Entry 9E1P (electron microscopy, 3.25 A resolution); this record covers chains J and W of the 11 polymer chains in the assembly.

[Chain J]
Molecule: 152-nt DNA strand
Organism: Xenopus laevis
Sequence (152 nucleotides; row label = number of the first residue in the row; numbers below 1 keep their minus sign (DC-75 is residue -75)):
   -75 CCCTGGAGAA TCCCGGTGCC GAGGCCGCTC AATTGGTCGT AGACAGCTCT AGCACCGCTT
   -15 AAACGCACGT ACGCGCTGTC CCCCGCGTTT TAACCGCCAA GGGGATTACT CCCTAGTCTC
    45 CAGGCACGTG TCAGATATAT ACATCCTGTG CA

[Chain W]
Molecule: SWI/SNF-related matrix-associated actin-dependent regulator of chromatin subfamily A member 5
Organism: Homo sapiens
UniProtKB: O60264 (SMCA5_HUMAN); residues 1-1052 here = UniProt positions 1-1052
Sequence (1052 residues; numbered 1 to 1052; the number before each row is that of its first residue):
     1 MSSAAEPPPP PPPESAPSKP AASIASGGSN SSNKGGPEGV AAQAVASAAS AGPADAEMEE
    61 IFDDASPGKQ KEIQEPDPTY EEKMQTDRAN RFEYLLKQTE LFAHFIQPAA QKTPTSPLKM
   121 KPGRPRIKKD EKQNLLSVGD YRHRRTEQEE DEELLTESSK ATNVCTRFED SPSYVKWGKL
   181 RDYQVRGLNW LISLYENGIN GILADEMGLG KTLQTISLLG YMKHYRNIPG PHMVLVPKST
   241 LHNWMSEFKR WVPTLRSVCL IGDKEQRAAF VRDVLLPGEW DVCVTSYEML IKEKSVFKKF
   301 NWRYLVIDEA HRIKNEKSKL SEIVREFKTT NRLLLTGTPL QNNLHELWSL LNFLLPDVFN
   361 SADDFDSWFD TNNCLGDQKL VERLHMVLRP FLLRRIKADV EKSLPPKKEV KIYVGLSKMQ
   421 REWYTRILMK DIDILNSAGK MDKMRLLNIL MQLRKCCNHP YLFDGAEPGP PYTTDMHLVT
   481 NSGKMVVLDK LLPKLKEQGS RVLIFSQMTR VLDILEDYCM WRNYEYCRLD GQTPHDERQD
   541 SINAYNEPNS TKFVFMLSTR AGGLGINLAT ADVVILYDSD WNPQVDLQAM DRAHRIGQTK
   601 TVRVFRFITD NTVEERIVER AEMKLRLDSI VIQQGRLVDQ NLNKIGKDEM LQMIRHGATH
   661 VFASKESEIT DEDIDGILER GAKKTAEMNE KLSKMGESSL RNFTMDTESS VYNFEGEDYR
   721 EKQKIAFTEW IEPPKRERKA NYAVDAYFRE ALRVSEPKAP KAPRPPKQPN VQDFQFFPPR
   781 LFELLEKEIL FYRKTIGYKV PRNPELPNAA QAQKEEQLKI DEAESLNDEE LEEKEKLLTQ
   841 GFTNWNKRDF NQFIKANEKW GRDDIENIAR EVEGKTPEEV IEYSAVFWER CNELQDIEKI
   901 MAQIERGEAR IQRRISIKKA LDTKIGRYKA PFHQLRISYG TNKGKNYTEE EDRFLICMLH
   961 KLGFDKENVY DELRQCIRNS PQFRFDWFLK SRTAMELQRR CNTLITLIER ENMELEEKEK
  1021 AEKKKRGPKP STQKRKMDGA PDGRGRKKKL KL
Disordered / not traced: 1-165, 364-376, 431-442, 635-1052
Small-molecule neighbours: ADP (adenosine-5'-diphosphate): Trp177, Arg181, Met207, Gly208, Leu209, Gly210, Lys211, Thr212, Trp251, Ile596
UniProt features mapped onto this chain:
  - motif: Asp308 to His311 (DEAH box)
  - binding site (ATP): Asp205 to Thr212
  - modified residue: Ser2 (N-acetylserine), Ser66 (Phosphoserine), Thr113 (Phosphothreonine), Ser116 (Phosphoserine), Ser137 (Phosphoserine), Ser171 (Phosphoserine), Lys440 (N6-acetyllysine), Ser755 (Phosphoserine), Ser825 (Phosphoserine)
  - cross-link (Glycyl lysine isopeptide (Lys-Gly)): Lys83 (interchain with G-Cter in SUMO2), Lys644 (interchain with G-Cter in SUMO2), Lys647 (interchain with G-Cter in SUMO2), Lys694 (interchain with G-Cter in SUMO2), Lys722 (interchain with G-Cter in SUMO2), Lys735 (interchain with G-Cter in SUMO2), Lys966 (interchain with G-Cter in SUMO2)
  - mutagenesis: Lys211 (K211R: Abolishes ATP hydrolysis. Binds to chromatin itself, but abolishes the chromatin binding of the cohesin complex component RAD21)
From the paper describing this entry:
  - mutagenesis - K455A, R538A: decreased catalytic activity (chromatin remodeling activity)
  - mutagenesis - R620A/K624A: decreased catalytic activity on remodeling

[Chain J / chain W interface]
Pairs across the interface (30; chain J residue first):
  DG-24(J) with Leu447(W), phosphate contact; Asn448(W), base contact
  DC-23(J) with Arg445(W), salt bridge to the phosphate; Leu447(W), phosphate contact; Asn448(W), sugar contact; Met451(W), base contact; Gln452(W), sugar contact
  DA-22(J) with Met451(W), sugar contact; Lys455(W), salt bridge to the phosphate; Met508(W), sugar contact
  DC-21(J) with Gln507(W), phosphate contact; Met508(W), phosphate contact; Thr509(W), hydrogen bond to the phosphate; Arg510(W), hydrogen bond to the phosphate; Ser558(W), phosphate contact
  DC-20(J) with Thr509(W), phosphate contact; Asp530(W), phosphate contact; Gly531(W), hydrogen bond to the phosphate; Ser558(W), hydrogen bond to the phosphate; Arg560(W), phosphate contact; Ala561(W), phosphate contact
  DG-19(J) with Gly531(W), phosphate contact; Arg538(W), salt bridge to the phosphate; Ala561(W), phosphate contact; Gly562(W), phosphate contact
  DC-18(J) with Ser239(W), phosphate contact; His535(W), salt bridge to the phosphate
  DT-17(J) with Lys238(W), salt bridge to the phosphate
  DT-16(J) with Asp263(W), phosphate contact; Arg267(W), salt bridge to the phosphate
Also at the interface, not in a pair above, chain J (10 interface residues in all): DT62
Also at the interface, not in a pair above, chain W (27 interface residues in all): Ile261, Gly262, Lys264, Glu288, Met289

[In short]
10 residues of chain J face 27 of chain W across their interface, with 4 hydrogen bonds and 6 salt bridges.
Polar contacts include DC-21(J)-Thr509(W), DC-21(J)-Arg510(W) and DC-20(J)-Gly531(W). Bound to chain W: ADP.
From the paper: K455A and R538A of chain W reduce catalytic activity (chromatin remodeling activity);
R620A/K624A of chain W reduce catalytic activity on remodeling.
Chain J is a 152-nt DNA strand (Xenopus laevis) and chain W is SWI/SNF-related matrix-associated
actin-dependent regulator of chromatin subfamily A member 5 (Homo sapiens); the structure, Snf2h bound
nucleosome complex - ClassB2, was determined by electron microscopy together with 9E1L, 9E1M, 9E1N, 9E1O,
9E1Q, 9E1R and 4 further entries from the same study.
